Entry 3ZMZ (X-ray diffraction, 3.00 A resolution); this record covers chains A and C of the 3 polymer chains in the assembly.

# Chain A
Protein: Lysine-specific histone demethylase 1A
Organism: Homo sapiens
Notes: EC 1.-.-.-
Reference sequence: O60341 (KDM1A_HUMAN); aligned to UniProt positions 1-872 over residues -19 to 852 (the alignment contains insertions or deletions, so no single offset holds)
Chain sequence (872 residues; numbered -19 to 852; the number before each row is that of its first residue; numbers below 1 keep their minus sign (Met-19 is residue -19)):
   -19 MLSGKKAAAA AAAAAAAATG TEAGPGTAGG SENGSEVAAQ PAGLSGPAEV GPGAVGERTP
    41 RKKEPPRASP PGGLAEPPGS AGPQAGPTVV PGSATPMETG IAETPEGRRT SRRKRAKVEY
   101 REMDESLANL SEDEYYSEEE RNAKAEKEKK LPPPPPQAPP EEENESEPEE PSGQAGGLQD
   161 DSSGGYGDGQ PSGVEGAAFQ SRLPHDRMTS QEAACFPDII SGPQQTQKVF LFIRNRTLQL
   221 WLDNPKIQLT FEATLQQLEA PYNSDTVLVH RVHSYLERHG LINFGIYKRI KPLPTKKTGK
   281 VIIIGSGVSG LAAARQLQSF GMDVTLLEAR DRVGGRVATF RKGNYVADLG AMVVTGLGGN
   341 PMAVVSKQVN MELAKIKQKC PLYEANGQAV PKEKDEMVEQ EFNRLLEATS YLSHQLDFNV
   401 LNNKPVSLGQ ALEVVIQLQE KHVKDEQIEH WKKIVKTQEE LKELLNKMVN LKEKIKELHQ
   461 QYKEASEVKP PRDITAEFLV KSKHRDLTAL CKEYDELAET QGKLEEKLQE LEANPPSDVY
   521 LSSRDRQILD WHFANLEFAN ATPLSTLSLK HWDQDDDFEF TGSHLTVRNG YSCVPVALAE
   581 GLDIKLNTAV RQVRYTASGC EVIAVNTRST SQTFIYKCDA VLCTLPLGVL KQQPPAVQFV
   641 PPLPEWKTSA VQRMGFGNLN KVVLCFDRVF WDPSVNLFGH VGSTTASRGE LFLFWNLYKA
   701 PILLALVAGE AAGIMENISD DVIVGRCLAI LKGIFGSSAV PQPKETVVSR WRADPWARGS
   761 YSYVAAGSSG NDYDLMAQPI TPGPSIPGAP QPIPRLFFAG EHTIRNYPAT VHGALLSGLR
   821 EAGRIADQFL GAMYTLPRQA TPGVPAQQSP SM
Disordered / not traced: -19 to 170, 837-852
Differences from the reference sequence: conflict Pro171 (Ala191 in O60341)
Ligand contacts: FAD (flavin-adenine dinucleotide): Ile284, Gly285, Ser286, Gly287, Val288, Ser289, Gly290, Leu307, Glu308, Ala309, Arg310, Gly314, Gly315, Arg316, Val317, Leu329, Gly330, Ala331, Met332, Val333, Thr588, Ala589, Val590, Thr624, Leu625, Pro626, Val629, Val637, Leu659, Lys661, Trp751, Trp756, Ser760, Tyr761, Gly800, Glu801, Ala809, Thr810, Val811, Ala814

# Chain C
Protein: Peptide
Organism: Homo sapiens
Chain sequence (6 residues; numbered 1 to 6; the number before each row is that of its first residue):
     1 PRSFAV

# How chain A and chain C interact
Pairs across the interface (22; chain A residue first):
  Thr335(A) with Phe4(C)
  Gln358(A) with Val6(C)
  Leu386(A) with Arg2(C)
  Asn535(A) with Ala5(C); Val6(C), hydrogen bond (side chain-backbone)
  Phe538(A) with Phe4(C)
  Ala539(A) with Pro1(C); Phe4(C); Ala5(C)
  Trp552(A) with Arg2(C)
  Asp553(A) with Arg2(C), salt bridge
  Asp555(A) with Pro1(C)
  Asp556(A) with Arg2(C), salt bridge
  Glu559(A) with Ser3(C)
  His564(A) with Ser3(C)
  Leu677(A) with Val6(C), hydrophobic
  Leu693(A) with Val6(C), hydrophobic
  Tyr761(A) with Phe4(C)
  Pro808(A) with Pro1(C)
  Ala809(A) with Pro1(C); Phe4(C)
  Thr810(A) with Phe4(C)
Also at the interface, not in a pair above, chain A (21 interface residues in all): Cys360, Asn540, Trp695

# Overview
The interface between chain A and chain C involves 21 residues on one side and 6 on the other, with 1 hydrogen
bond and 2 salt bridges. Among the polar pairs are Asp553(A)-Arg2(C), Asp556(A)-Arg2(C) and Asn535(A)-Val6(C).
Bound to chain A: flavin-adenine dinucleotide.
Chain A is Lysine-specific histone demethylase 1A and chain C is Peptide, both from Homo sapiens; the
structure, LSD1-CoREST in complex with PRSFAV peptide, was determined by X-ray diffraction, deposited together
with 3ZMS, 3ZMT, 3ZMU, 3ZMV, 3ZN0 and 3ZN1.
